8FNC - chains 6 and 8 of the 8 polymer chains in the assembly; structure by electron microscopy, 3.30 A resolution.

Chain 6:
Molecule: RAP domain-containing protein
Organism: Trypanosoma brucei
UniProtKB: Q57ZX7 (Q57ZX7_TRYB2); residue numbers follow UniProt; this construct covers 1-516
Amino-acid sequence (516 residues; numbered 1 to 516; the number before each row is that of its first residue):
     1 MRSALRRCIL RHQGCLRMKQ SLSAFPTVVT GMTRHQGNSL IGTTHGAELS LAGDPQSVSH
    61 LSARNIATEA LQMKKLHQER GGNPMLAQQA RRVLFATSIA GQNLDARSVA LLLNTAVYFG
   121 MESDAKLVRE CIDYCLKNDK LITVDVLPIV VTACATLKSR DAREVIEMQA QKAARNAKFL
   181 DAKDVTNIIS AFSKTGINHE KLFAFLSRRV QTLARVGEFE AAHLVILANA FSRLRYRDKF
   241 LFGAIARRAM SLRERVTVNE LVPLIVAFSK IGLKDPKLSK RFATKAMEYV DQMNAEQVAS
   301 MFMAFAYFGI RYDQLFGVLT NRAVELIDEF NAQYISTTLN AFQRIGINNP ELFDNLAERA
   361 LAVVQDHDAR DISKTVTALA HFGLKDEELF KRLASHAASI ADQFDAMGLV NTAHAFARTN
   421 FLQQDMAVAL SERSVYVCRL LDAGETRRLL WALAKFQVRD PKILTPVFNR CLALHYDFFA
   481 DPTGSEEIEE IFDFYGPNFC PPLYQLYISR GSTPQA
Unresolved in the structure: 1-57, 510-516

Chain 8:
Molecule: Mitochondrial RNA binding complex 1 subunit
Organism: Trypanosoma brucei
UniProtKB: Q389W4 (Q389W4_TRYB2); residues 1-545 here = UniProt positions 1-545
Amino-acid sequence (545 residues; row label = number of the first residue in the row):
     1 MLNVLSSTAS AALATVVVAR PSALHLIFER CKLNLVEFTA QDVYQICTTA YNMDTLGMLQ
    61 DPDFMRGLHD AFRRSDQTVI SPFQANLIAD TFRKVGINSM PKEVSVPEED AISPESLILV
   121 LRNMNITKQR DERKINEVLK LMFPILDEFS PTQLSLTVTE LARLKSTNAD FVGKLAKRIM
   181 EYNDDLSALD ISSAAVSLAY CPGISHNILY RMMQIVEERM GEFQPEDYIN VLHALNTLGP
   241 KFVNTFRKIV ECGLQHVENM DAVTLTNYMV CFSTMDYKQR EHIDIYADAL VEVATDLSEK
   301 DLVMAFIALQ RLRLLSDTMF GTMASCVIRY AAKMDPRNIA PIMDICSTVP HASDHLMKVL
   361 MDRAVECTRI LTANQLGDIL DILGLYPPAR EHPLVQLFGK QARLRLDLMG PDALANATRG
   421 LANLGYADPE YYAQAAETGF RYGFKDWTLL EPMLMGLSIT GQCPPTMVRV LGSHIAPMAR
   481 SMSLMEIERA NRYLRRLGCE DDFVYKAMAS RVLQFVKEVT PEMPEDLQVL LQRGAVEPGA
   541 APGVM
Unresolved in the structure: 1-18, 535-545

Interface between chain 6 and chain 8:
Pairs across the interface (32):
  Thr-68(6) / Leu-408(8)
  Leu-71(6) / Leu-408(8)  hydrophobic
  Gln-72(6) / Leu-404(8)  hydrogen bond (side chain-backbone)
  Gln-72(6) / Arg-405(8)
  Gln-72(6) / Leu-408(8)
  Lys-75(6) / Asp-407(8)
  Leu-76(6) / Asp-407(8)
  Glu-79(6) / Asp-407(8)
  Arg-80(6) / Asp-407(8)  salt bridge
  Ser-98(6) / Asn-98(8)  hydrogen bond
  Gly-101(6) / Arg-93(8)
  Gly-101(6) / Met-100(8)
  Gly-101(6) / Lys-128(8)  hydrogen bond (backbone-side chain)
  Lys-126(6) / Asn-98(8)
  Glu-130(6) / Asn-98(8)
  Lys-137(6) / Arg-130(8)
  Lys-137(6) / Asp-131(8)
  Lys-137(6) / Glu-132(8)  hydrogen bond (backbone-backbone)
  Lys-137(6) / Arg-133(8)
  Asn-138(6) / Arg-130(8)  hydrogen bond
  Asp-139(6) / Glu-132(8)
  Lys-140(6) / Glu-132(8)
  Lys-140(6) / Thr-167(8)  hydrogen bond
  Glu-220(6) / Arg-441(8)
  Glu-220(6) / Gly-443(8)
  Ala-222(6) / Arg-441(8)
  His-223(6) / Arg-441(8)
  Ile-226(6) / Arg-441(8)
  Glu-254(6) / Arg-469(8)  salt bridge
  Arg-255(6) / Ser-473(8)  hydrogen bond
  Arg-255(6) / His-474(8)
  Thr-257(6) / Thr-466(8)
Interface residues without a listed pair, chain 6 (26 interface residues in all): Leu-61, Glu-69, Leu-136, Leu-141
Interface residues without a listed pair, chain 8 (25 interface residues in all): Arg-369, Ile-370, Gln-434, Phe-440, Tyr-442, Val-470

In short:
Chain 6 and chain 8 form an interface of 26 and 25 residues respectively, with 7 hydrogen bonds and 2 salt
bridges. Polar contacts include Arg-80(6)/Asp-407(8), Glu-254(6)/Arg-469(8) and Gln-72(6)/Leu-404(8).
Chain 6 is RAP domain-containing protein and chain 8 is Mitochondrial RNA binding complex 1 subunit, both from
Trypanosoma brucei; the structure, Cryo-EM structure of RNase-treated RESC-C in trypanosomal RNA editing, was
determined by electron microscopy (same publication as 8FN4, 8FN6, 8FNF, 8FNI and 8FNK).
